PDB entry 8FTD | electron microscopy, 2.76 A resolution | chains I and L of the 10 polymer chains in the assembly

# Chain I
Name: DNA-directed RNA polymerase subunit beta
From: Escherichia coli
Notes: EC 2.7.7.6
UniProtKB: P0A8V2 (RPOB_ECOLI); residue numbers follow UniProt; this construct covers 1-1342
Chain sequence (1342 residues; row label = number of the first residue in the row):
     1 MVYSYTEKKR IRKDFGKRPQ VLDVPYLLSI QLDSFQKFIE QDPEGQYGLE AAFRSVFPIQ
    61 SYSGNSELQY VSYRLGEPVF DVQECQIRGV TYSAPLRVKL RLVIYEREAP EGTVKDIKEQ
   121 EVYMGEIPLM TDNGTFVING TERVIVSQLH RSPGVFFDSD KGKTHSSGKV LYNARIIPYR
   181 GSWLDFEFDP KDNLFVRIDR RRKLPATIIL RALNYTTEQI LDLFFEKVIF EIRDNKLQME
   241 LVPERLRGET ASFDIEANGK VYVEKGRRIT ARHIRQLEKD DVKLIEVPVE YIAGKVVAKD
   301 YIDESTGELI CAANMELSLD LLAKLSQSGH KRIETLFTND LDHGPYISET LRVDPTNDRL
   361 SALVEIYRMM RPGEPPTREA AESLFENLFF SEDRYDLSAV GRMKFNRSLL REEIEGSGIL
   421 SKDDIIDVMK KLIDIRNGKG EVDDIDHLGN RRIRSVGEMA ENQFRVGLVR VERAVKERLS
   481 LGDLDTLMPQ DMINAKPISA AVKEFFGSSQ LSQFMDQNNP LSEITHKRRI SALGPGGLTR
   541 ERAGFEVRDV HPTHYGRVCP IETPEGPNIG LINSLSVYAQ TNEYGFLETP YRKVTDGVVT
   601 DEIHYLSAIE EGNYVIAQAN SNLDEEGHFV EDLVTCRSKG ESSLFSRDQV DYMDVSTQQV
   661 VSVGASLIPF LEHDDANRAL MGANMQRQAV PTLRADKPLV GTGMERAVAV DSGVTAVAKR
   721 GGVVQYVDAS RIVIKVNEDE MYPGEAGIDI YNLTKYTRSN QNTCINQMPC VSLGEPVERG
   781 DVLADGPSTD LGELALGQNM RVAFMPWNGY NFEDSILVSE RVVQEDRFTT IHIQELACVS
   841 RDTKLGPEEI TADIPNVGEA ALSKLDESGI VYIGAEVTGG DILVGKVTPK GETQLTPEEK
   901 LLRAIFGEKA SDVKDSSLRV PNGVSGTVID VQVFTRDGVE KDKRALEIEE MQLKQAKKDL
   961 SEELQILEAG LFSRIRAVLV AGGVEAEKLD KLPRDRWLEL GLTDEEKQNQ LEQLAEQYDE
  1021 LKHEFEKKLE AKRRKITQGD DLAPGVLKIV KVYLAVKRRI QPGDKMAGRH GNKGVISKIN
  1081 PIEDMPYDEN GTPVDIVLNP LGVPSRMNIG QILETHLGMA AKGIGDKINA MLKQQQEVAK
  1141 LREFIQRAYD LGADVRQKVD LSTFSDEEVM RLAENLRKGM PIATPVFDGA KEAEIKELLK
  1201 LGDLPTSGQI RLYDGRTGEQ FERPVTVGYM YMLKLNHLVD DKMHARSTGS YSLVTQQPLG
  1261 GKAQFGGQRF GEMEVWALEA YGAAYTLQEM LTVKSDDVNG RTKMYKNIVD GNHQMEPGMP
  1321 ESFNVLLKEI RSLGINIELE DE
Disordered / not traced: 1
Swiss-Prot annotation at these positions:
  - modified residue (N6-acetyllysine): Lys1022, Lys1200
  - mutagenesis: Ile561 (I561S: Resistant to antibiotics salinamide A and B), Ile569 (I569S: Resistant to antibiotics salinamide A and B), Ala665 (A665E: Resistant to antibiotics salinamide A and B), Asp675 (D675A/G: Resistant to antibiotics salinamide A and B), Asn677 (N677H/K: Resistant to antibiotics salinamide A and B), Leu680 (L680M: Resistant to antibiotics salinamide A and B), Glu813 (E813K: Disrupts the enzyme's active center)
Residues lining bound ligands: chapso (1N7): Gln725, Tyr726, Glu962, Gln965, Ile966

# Chain L
Name: RNA polymerase sigma factor RpoD
From: Escherichia coli
UniProtKB: Q0P6L9 (Q0P6L9_ECOLX); residue numbers follow UniProt; this construct covers 1-235, 241-613
Chain sequence (608 residues; numbered 1 to 613; 5 numbers in that range are skipped by the numbering (no residue carries them; nothing is unmodelled there); the number before each row is that of its first residue):
     1 MEQNPQSQLK LLVTRGKEQG YLTYAEVNDH LPEDIVDSDQ IEDIIQMIND MGIQVMEEAP
    61 DADDLMLAEN TADEDAAEAA AQVLSSVESE IGRTTDPVRM YMREMGTVEL LTREGEIDIA
   121 KRIEDGINQV QCSVAEYPEA ITYLLEQYDR VEAEEARLSD LITGFVDPNA EEDLAPTATH
   181 VGSELSQEDL DDDEDEDEED GDDDSADDDN SIDPELAREK FAELRAQYVV TRDTI
   241 KHATAQEEIL KLSEVFKQFR LVPKQFDYLV NSMRVMMDRV RTQERLIMKL CVEQCKMPKK
   301 NFITLFTGNE TSDTWFNAAI AMNKPWSEKL HDVSEEVHRA LQKLQQIEEE TGLTIEQVKD
   361 INRRMSIGEA KARRAKKEMV EANLRLVISI AKKYTNRGLQ FLDLIQEGNI GLMKAVDKFE
   421 YRRGYKFSTY ATWWIRQAIT RSIADQARTI RIPVHMIETI NKLNRISRQM LQEMGREPTP
   481 EELAERMLMP EDKIRKVLKI AKEPISMETP IGDDEDSHLG DFIEDTTLEL PLDSATTESL
   541 RAATHDVLAG LTAREAKVLR MRFGIDMNTD YTLEEVGKQF DVTRERIRQI EAKALRKLRH
   601 PSRSEVLRSF LDD
Disordered / not traced: 1-89, 167-213, 241-242
Residues lining bound ligands:
  - chapso (1N7), molecule 1: Ile505, Pro510, Ile511, Gly512, Leu519
  - chapso (1N7), molecule 2: Ile511, Leu519, Phe522

# Interface between chain I and chain L
Pairs across the interface (57; chain I residue first):
  Val122(I) - Gln472(L)
  Tyr123(I) - Leu471(L)  hydrophobic
  Tyr123(I) - Gln472(L)  hydrogen bond (backbone-side chain)
  Tyr123(I) - Gly475(L)
  Pro372(I) - Arg93(L)
  Pro372(I) - Arg99(L)
  Gly373(I) - Gly92(L)
  Gly373(I) - Arg103(L)  hydrogen bond (backbone-side chain)
  Glu374(I) - Glu90(L)
  Glu374(I) - Arg99(L)  salt bridge
  Pro375(I) - Glu90(L)
  Pro375(I) - Arg103(L)
  Pro376(I) - Glu90(L)
  Gln490(I) - Gln472(L)  hydrogen bond (side chain-backbone)
  Asp491(I) - Arg468(L)
  Ile493(I) - Arg468(L)
  Ile493(I) - Gln472(L)
  Asn494(I) - Arg468(L)
  Asn494(I) - Gln472(L)
  Ala495(I) - Gln472(L)
  Asp842(I) - Lys499(L)
  Asn856(I) - Asp613(L)
  Pro897(I) - Gly564(L)
  Glu898(I) - Thr544(L)
  Glu898(I) - Ile565(L)
  Lys900(I) - Phe563(L)
  Leu901(I) - Phe563(L)
  Leu901(I) - Ile565(L)  hydrophobic
  Leu902(I) - Leu540(L)  hydrophobic
  Leu902(I) - Leu607(L)  hydrophobic
  Ala904(I) - Leu595(L)
  Ala904(I) - Arg599(L)  hydrogen bond (backbone-side chain)
  Ile905(I) - Leu595(L)  hydrophobic
  Ile905(I) - Leu598(L)  hydrophobic
  Ile905(I) - Arg599(L)  hydrogen bond (backbone-side chain)
  Phe906(I) - Leu607(L)
  Phe906(I) - Arg608(L)
  Phe906(I) - Leu611(L)  hydrophobic
  Arg936(I) - Arg495(L)
  Asp937(I) - Glu481(L)
  Asp937(I) - Arg495(L)
  Pro1044(I) - Lys499(L)
  Gly1045(I) - Lys499(L)
  Ser1250(I) - Glu524(L)
  Tyr1251(I) - Glu524(L)
  Tyr1251(I) - Asp525(L)  hydrogen bond (backbone-backbone)
  Ser1252(I) - Ile523(L)
  Leu1253(I) - Ile523(L)  hydrogen bond (backbone-backbone)
  Leu1253(I) - Asp525(L)
  Gln1256(I) - Leu528(L)
  Leu1259(I) - Asp521(L)
  Leu1259(I) - Glu524(L)
  Gln1264(I) - Phe522(L)
  Arg1301(I) - Leu528(L)
  Tyr1305(I) - Pro531(L)  hydrophobic
  Lys1306(I) - Ser534(L)
  Lys1306(I) - Glu538(L)  salt bridge
Interface residues without a listed pair, chain I (39 interface residues in all): Arg97, Arg371, Thr1302
Interface residues without a listed pair, chain L (42 interface residues in all): Thr94, Gln469, Glu473, Leu498, Gly520, Leu532, Leu559, Asp566, Asp570

# Overview
Chain I and chain L form an interface of 39 and 42 residues respectively; the contacts include 7 hydrogen
bonds and 2 salt bridges. Polar pairs include Glu374(I)-Arg99(L), Lys1306(I)-Glu538(L) and
Tyr123(I)-Gln472(L). Bound to chain I: chapso. Ligands of chain L: chapso.
Here chain I is DNA-directed RNA polymerase subunit beta and chain L is RNA polymerase sigma factor RpoD, both
from Escherichia coli. Entry 8FTD (Structure of Escherichia coli CedA in complex with transcription initiation
complex) was determined by electron microscopy.
